3ZDY - chains H and L of the 5 polymer chains in the assembly; structure by X-ray diffraction, 2.45 A resolution.

[Chain H]
Protein: 10E5 fab heavy chain
From: Mus musculus
Notes: antibody fragment or engineered binder
Amino-acid sequence (221 residues; each row starts with the number of its first residue):
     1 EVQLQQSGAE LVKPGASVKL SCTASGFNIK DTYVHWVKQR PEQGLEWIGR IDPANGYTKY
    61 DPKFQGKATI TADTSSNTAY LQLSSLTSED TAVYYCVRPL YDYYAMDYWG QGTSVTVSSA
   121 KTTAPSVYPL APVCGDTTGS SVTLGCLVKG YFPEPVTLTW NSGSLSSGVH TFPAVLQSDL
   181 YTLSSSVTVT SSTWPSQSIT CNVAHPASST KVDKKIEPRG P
Not modelled in the structure: 135-137, 220-221
Cystine bridges: Cys22-Cys96, Cys146-Cys201

[Chain L]
Protein: 10E5 fab light chain
From: Mus musculus
Notes: antibody fragment or engineered binder
Amino-acid sequence (214 residues; each row starts with the number of its first residue):
     1 DILMTQSPSS MSVSLGDTVS ITCHASQGIS SNIGWLQQKP GKSFMGLIYY GTNLVDGVPS
    61 RFSGSGSGAD YSLTISSLDS EDFADYYCVQ YAQLPYTFGG GTKLEIKRAD AAPTVSIFPP
   121 SSEQLTSGGA SVVCFLNNFY PKDINVKWKI DGSERQNGVL NSWTDQDSKD STYSMSSTLT
   181 LTKDEYERHN SYTCEATHKT STSPIVKSFN RNEC
Cystine bridges: Cys23-Cys88, Cys134-Cys194

[Chain H / chain L interface]
Disulfides between the chains: Cys134(H)-Cys214(L)
Pairs across the interface - 67 pairs, chain H then chain L:
  His35(H) with Tyr96(L)
  Val37(H) with Phe98(L), hydrophobic
  Gln39(H) with Gln38(L), hydrogen bond; Phe44(L)
  Leu45(H) with Phe44(L), hydrophobic; Tyr87(L), hydrophobic; Phe98(L), hydrophobic
  Trp47(H) with Pro95(L), hydrophobic; Tyr96(L); Phe98(L)
  Asp61(H) with Pro95(L)
  Tyr95(H) with Gln38(L); Ser43(L); Phe44(L)
  Leu100(H) with Val55(L), hydrophobic; Asp56(L)
  Tyr101(H) with Tyr49(L); Asp56(L), hydrogen bond
  Asp102(H) with Tyr91(L), hydrogen bond
  Tyr104(H) with Tyr91(L); Tyr96(L), hydrogen bond (backbone-side chain)
  Met106(H) with Leu36(L); Tyr96(L), hydrophobic
  Asp107(H) with Gly46(L), hydrogen bond (backbone-backbone); Tyr49(L)
  Trp109(H) with Leu36(L), hydrophobic; Phe44(L), hydrophobic
  Gly110(H) with Ser43(L), hydrogen bond (backbone-side chain)
  Gln111(H) with Ser43(L)
  Tyr128(H) with Ser121(L); Gln124(L)
  Pro129(H) with Ser121(L); Glu123(L)
  Leu130(H) with Phe118(L); Val133(L), hydrophobic
  Ala131(H) with Phe118(L)
  Pro132(H) with Phe118(L)
  Val133(H) with Pro119(L); Phe209(L), hydrophobic
  Cys134(H) with Cys214(L), disulfide
  Thr143(H) with Ser116(L); Phe118(L)
  Lys149(H) with Ser131(L); Thr180(L), hydrogen bond
  His170(H) with Asn137(L); Asn138(L), hydrogen bond; Ser174(L)
  Phe172(H) with Phe135(L), hydrophobic; Asn137(L); Ser162(L); Thr164(L); Ser174(L); Met175(L); Ser176(L)
  Pro173(H) with Ser162(L), hydrogen bond (backbone-side chain); Trp163(L)
  Val175(H) with Asn161(L); Ser162(L)
  Gln177(H) with Leu160(L)
  Ser184(H) with Phe135(L); Ser176(L), hydrogen bond
  Ser185(H) with Phe135(L)
  Ser186(H) with Phe135(L); Asn137(L)
  Lys214(H) with Glu123(L)
  Arg219(H) with Pro119(L), hydrogen bond (side chain-backbone); Pro120(L)
Other interface residues (no listed pair), chain H (44 interface residues in all): Glu46, Arg50, Lys59, Lys63, Ala105, Leu144, Gly145, Leu147, Thr171
Other interface residues (no listed pair), chain L (44 interface residues in all): Asp1, Met45, Ile48, Tyr50, Leu94, Ile117, Ser127, Asp167

[Summary]
The chain H/chain L interface involves 44 residues from each chain, with 1 disulfide bond and 11 hydrogen
bonds. Polar contacts include Gln39(H)-Gln38(L), Tyr101(H)-Asp56(L) and Asp102(H)-Tyr91(L).
Here chain H is 10E5 fab heavy chain and chain L is 10E5 fab light chain, both from Mus musculus. Entry 3ZDY
(Integrin alphaIIB beta3 headpiece and RGD peptide complex) was determined by X-ray diffraction together with
3ZDX, 3ZDZ, 3ZE0, 3ZE1 and 3ZE2 from the same study.
